Entry 6TI6 (solid-state NMR); this record covers chains B and J of the 16 polymer chains in the assembly.

# Chain B (and J)
Name: Amyloid-beta precursor protein
Source organism: Homo sapiens
Notes: chain J of this document is another copy of the same molecule, construct and numbering; everything in this record applies to it too
UniProtKB: P05067 (A4_HUMAN), isoform P05067-5; residues 1-42 here correspond to UniProt positions 598-639 (UniProt number = residue number + 597)
Chain sequence (42 residues; numbered 1 to 42; the number before each row is that of its first residue):
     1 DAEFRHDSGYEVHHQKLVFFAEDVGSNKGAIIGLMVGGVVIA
Unresolved in the structure: 1-10

# Interface between chain B and chain J
Contacting residue pairs - 15 pairs, chain B then chain J:
  Ile-31(B) with Val-39(J); Val-40(J); Ile-41(J); Ala-42(J)
  Gly-33(B) with Val-39(J)
  Met-35(B) with Val-36(J); Gly-37(J); Val-39(J)
  Gly-37(B) with Met-35(J)
  Val-39(B) with Ile-31(J); Gly-33(J); Met-35(J)
  Val-40(B) with Ile-31(J)
  Ile-41(B) with Ile-31(J)
  Ala-42(B) with Ile-31(J)
Interface residues without a listed pair, chain B (10 interface residues in all): Val-36, Gly-38
Interface residues without a listed pair, chain J (10 interface residues in all): Gly-38

# Overview
Chain B and chain J each contribute 10 residues to their interface.
Chain B and chain J are both Amyloid-beta precursor protein (Homo sapiens); the structure, Mixing Abeta(1-40)
and Abeta(1-42) peptides generates unique amyloid fibrils, was determined by solid-state NMR (same publication
as 6TI7).
